Entry 1RK1 (X-ray diffraction, 2.10 A resolution); this record covers chains A and B of the 3 polymer chains in the assembly.

== Chain A ==
Name: H-2 class I histocompatibility antigen, K-B alpha chain
Organism: Mus musculus
Notes: fragment: extracellular domain
Reference sequence: P01901 (HA1B_MOUSE); residues 1-274 here correspond to UniProt positions 22-295 (UniProt number = residue number + 21)
Sequence (274 residues; each row starts with the number of its first residue):
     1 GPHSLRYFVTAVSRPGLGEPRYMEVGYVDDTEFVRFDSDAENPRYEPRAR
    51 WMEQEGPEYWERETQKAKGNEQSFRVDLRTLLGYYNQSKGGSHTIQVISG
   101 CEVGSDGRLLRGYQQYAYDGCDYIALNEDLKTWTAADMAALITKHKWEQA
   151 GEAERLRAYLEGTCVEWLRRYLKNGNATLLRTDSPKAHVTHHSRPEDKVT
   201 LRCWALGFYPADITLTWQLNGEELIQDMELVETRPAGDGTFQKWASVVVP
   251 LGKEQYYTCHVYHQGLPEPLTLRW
Disulfide bonds: Cys101-Cys164, Cys203-Cys259
Covalently attached groups: N-acetylglucosamine (NAG) linked to Asn86; glycan linked to Asn176
Swiss-Prot annotation at these positions:
  - glycosylation (N-linked (GlcNAc...) asparagine): Asn86, Asn176
Reported in the primary citation:
  - post-translational modification sites: Asn86, Asn176

== Chain B ==
Name: Beta-2-microglobulin
Organism: Mus musculus
Reference sequence: P01887 (B2MG_MOUSE); residues 1-99 here correspond to UniProt positions 21-119 (UniProt number = residue number + 20)
Sequence (99 residues; numbered 1 to 99; the number before each row is that of its first residue):
     1 IQKTPQIQVYSRHPPENGKPNILNCYVTQFHPPHIEIQMLKNGKKIPKVE
    51 MSDMSFSKDWSFYILAHTEFTPTETDTYACRVKHDSMAEPKTVYWDRDM
Disulfide bonds: Cys25-Cys80

== How chain A and chain B interact ==
Pairs across the interface - 59 pairs, chain A then chain B:
  Phe8(A) - Phe56(B)  hydrophobic
  Val9(A) - Phe56(B)
  Thr10(A) - Met54(B)
  Thr10(A) - Phe56(B)
  Thr10(A) - Phe62(B)
  Val12(A) - Pro33(B)  hydrophobic
  Met23(A) - Met54(B)  hydrophobic
  Val25(A) - Met54(B)
  Tyr27(A) - Asp53(B)  hydrogen bond (side chain-backbone)
  Tyr27(A) - Met54(B)  hydrogen bond (side chain-backbone)
  Glu32(A) - Ser52(B)
  Glu32(A) - Asp53(B)  hydrogen bond (side chain-backbone)
  Arg48(A) - Met51(B)  hydrogen bond (side chain-backbone)
  Arg48(A) - Ser52(B)
  Thr94(A) - Pro33(B)
  Gln96(A) - His31(B)  hydrogen bond
  Gln96(A) - Phe56(B)
  Gln96(A) - Trp60(B)  hydrogen bond (side chain-backbone)
  Gln96(A) - Phe62(B)
  Val97(A) - Phe56(B)
  Ile98(A) - Phe56(B)  hydrophobic
  Ile98(A) - Trp60(B)  hydrophobic
  Gln115(A) - Trp60(B)
  Tyr116(A) - Trp60(B)
  Ala117(A) - Trp60(B)  hydrophobic
  Asp119(A) - Ile1(B)
  Asp119(A) - His31(B)
  Gly120(A) - His31(B)
  Gly120(A) - Asp59(B)
  Gly120(A) - Trp60(B)
  Cys121(A) - Ile1(B)  hydrophobic
  Asp122(A) - Trp60(B)  hydrogen bond
  Thr190(A) - Met99(B)  hydrogen bond (side chain-backbone)
  His192(A) - Asp98(B)  hydrogen bond (side chain-backbone)
  His192(A) - Met99(B)  hydrogen bond (side chain-backbone)
  Arg202(A) - Met99(B)  hydrogen bond (side chain-backbone)
  Trp204(A) - Met99(B)  hydrogen bond (side chain-backbone)
  Leu206(A) - Pro14(B)  hydrophobic
  Gly207(A) - Arg12(B)
  Glu232(A) - Gln29(B)  hydrogen bond
  Glu232(A) - Tyr63(B)  hydrogen bond
  Arg234(A) - Gln8(B)  hydrogen bond
  Arg234(A) - Tyr10(B)
  Arg234(A) - Tyr26(B)
  Pro235(A) - Tyr10(B)  hydrogen bond (backbone-side chain)
  Pro235(A) - Tyr26(B)
  Pro235(A) - Asp53(B)
  Pro235(A) - Leu65(B)  hydrophobic
  Ala236(A) - Arg12(B)
  Ala236(A) - Ile22(B)
  Ala236(A) - Asn24(B)  hydrogen bond (backbone-side chain)
  Gly237(A) - Asn24(B)  hydrogen bond (backbone-side chain)
  Gly237(A) - Leu65(B)
  Gly237(A) - His67(B)
  Asp238(A) - Arg12(B)  salt bridge
  Asp238(A) - Ile22(B)
  Thr240(A) - Arg12(B)  hydrogen bond
  Gln242(A) - Tyr10(B)
  Gln242(A) - Ser11(B)  hydrogen bond (side chain-backbone)
Also at the interface, not in a pair above, chain A (38 interface residues in all): Arg35, His188, Val231, Thr233
Also at the interface, not in a pair above, chain B (26 interface residues in all): Ser55

== In short ==
The interface between chain A and chain B involves 38 residues on one side and 26 on the other, with 20
hydrogen bonds and 1 salt bridge. Polar pairs include Asp238(A)-Arg12(B), Tyr27(A)-Asp53(B) and
Tyr27(A)-Met54(B). N-acetylglucosamine is covalently linked to Asn86(A). From the paper: modification sites
Asn86(A) and Asn176(A).
Chain A is H-2 class I histocompatibility antigen, K-B alpha chain and chain B is Beta-2-microglobulin, both
from Mus musculus; the structure, Mhc Class I Natural H-2Kb Heavy Chain Complexed With beta-2 Microglobulin
and Herpes Simplex Virus Mutant ..., was determined by X-ray diffraction, deposited together with 1RJY, 1RJZ
and 1RK0.
